PDB entry 6T00 | X-ray diffraction, 2.10 A resolution | chain A

== Chain A ==
Protein: Cold shock protein CspD
Organism: Bacillus subtilis
UniProtKB: A0A063XII3 (A0A063XII3_BACIU); residues 1-66 here = UniProt positions 1-66
Chain sequence (66 residues; each row starts with the number of its first residue):
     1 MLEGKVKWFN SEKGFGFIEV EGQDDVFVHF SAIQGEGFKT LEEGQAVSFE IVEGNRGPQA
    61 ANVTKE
Modified residues: Phe9, Phe15, Phe17, Phe27, Phe30, Phe38, Phe49 (4-fluoro-L-phenylalanine; PFF)
Residues lining bound ligands: N-cyclohexyltaurine (NHE; 2-[N-cyclohexylamino]ethane sulfonic acid): Ser11, Glu12, Phe38, Thr40

== In short ==
Bound to chain A: N-cyclohexyltaurine.
Chain A is Cold shock protein CspD (Bacillus subtilis); the structure, Crystal structure of Cold Shock Protein
B (CSP-B) containing 4-F-Phe modified residues, was determined by X-ray diffraction together with 6SZZ from
the same study.
